6BTZ - chain A; structure by X-ray diffraction, 1.85 A resolution.

# Chain A
Protein: Phosphatidylinositol 4-phosphate 3-kinase C2 domain-containing subunit alpha
Source organism: Homo sapiens
Notes: EC 2.7.1.154; fragment: C2 domain
Reference sequence: O00443 (P3C2A_HUMAN); numbering as in UniProt (aligned over 1559-1686)
Chain sequence (131 residues; row label = number of the first residue in the row; note: 1558 numbers in that range are skipped by the numbering (no residue carries them; nothing is unmodelled there); numbers below 1 keep their minus sign (Ser-2 is residue -2)):
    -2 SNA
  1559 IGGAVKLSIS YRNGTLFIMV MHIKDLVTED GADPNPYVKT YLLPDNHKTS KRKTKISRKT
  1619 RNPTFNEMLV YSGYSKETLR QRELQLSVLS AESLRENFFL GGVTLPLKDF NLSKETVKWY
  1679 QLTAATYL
Not modelled in the structure: -2 to 0, 1684-1686
Sequence notes: expression tag (-2 to 0)
Small-molecule neighbours:
  - 1,4,7,10,13,16-hexaoxacyclooctadecane (O4B), molecule 1: Lys1582, Asp1583, Trp1677
  - 1,4,7,10,13,16-hexaoxacyclooctadecane (O4B), molecule 2: Leu1663, Asp1667, Phe1668, Thr1674, Lys1676, Tyr1678

# Summary
Bound to chain A: 1,4,7,10,13,16-hexaoxacyclooctadecane.
Chain A is Phosphatidylinositol 4-phosphate 3-kinase C2 domain-containing subunit alpha (Homo sapiens); the
structure, Crystal structure of the PI3KC2alpha C2 domain in space group C121, was determined by X-ray
diffraction, deposited together with 6BTY, 6BU0 and 6BUB.
